PDB entry 7Q9S | X-ray diffraction, 1.85 A resolution | chains BBB and DDD

[Chain BBB]
Name: Retinal rod rhodopsin-sensitive cGMP 3', 5'-cyclic phosphodiesterase subunit delta
Source organism: Homo sapiens
Reference sequence: O43924 (PDE6D_HUMAN); residue numbers follow UniProt; this construct covers 1-150
Amino-acid sequence (150 residues; row label = number of the first residue in the row):
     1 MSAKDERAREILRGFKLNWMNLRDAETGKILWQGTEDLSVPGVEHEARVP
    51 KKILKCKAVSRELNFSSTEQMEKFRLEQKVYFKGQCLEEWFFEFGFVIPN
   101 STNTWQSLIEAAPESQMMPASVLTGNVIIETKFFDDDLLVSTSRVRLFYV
Not modelled in the structure: 1
Ligand contacts:
  - 9TI (2-methyl-3-(1H-pyrazol-5-yl)imidazo[1,2-a]pyridine): Met20, Asn21, Leu22, Trp32, Arg61, Glu62, Leu63, Gln78, Phe92, Trp105, Gln106, Ser107
  - farnesyl (FAR): Met20, Leu22, Trp32, Leu38, Ala47, Ile53, Arg61, Leu63, Leu76, Gln78, Ile129, Thr131, Leu147, Tyr149
Curated features (UniProtKB/Swiss-Prot):
  - region: Arg144 to Val150 (Required for association with membranes)
What the authors report for this chain:
  - binding site for 9TI: Arg61, Gln78, Trp105

[Chain DDD]
Name: KRas
Amino-acid sequence (13 residues; numbered -7 to 6; 1 number in that range is skipped by the numbering (no residue carries it; nothing is unmodelled there); the number before each row is that of its first residue; numbers below 1 keep their minus sign (Asp-7 is residue -7)):
    -7 DGKKKKKKSKTK
     6 X
Not modelled in the structure: -7 to 0
Glycans and other covalent adducts: covalent link Lys4-CMT_6; farnesyl (FAR) linked to CMT_6
Modified residues: CMT (O-methylcysteine) at position 6

[How chain BBB and chain DDD interact]
Pairs across the interface - 21 pairs, chain BBB then chain DDD:
  Leu54(BBB) - CMT_6(DDD)
  Glu88(BBB) - Thr3(DDD)  hydrogen bond
  Glu88(BBB) - Lys4(DDD)  hydrogen bond (side chain-backbone)
  Trp90(BBB) - Ser1(DDD)
  Trp90(BBB) - Lys2(DDD)
  Trp90(BBB) - Thr3(DDD)
  Ile109(BBB) - Thr3(DDD)
  Glu110(BBB) - Lys2(DDD)
  Glu110(BBB) - Thr3(DDD)  hydrogen bond (backbone-backbone)
  Ala111(BBB) - Lys2(DDD)
  Ala111(BBB) - Thr3(DDD)
  Ala112(BBB) - Lys2(DDD)
  Ala112(BBB) - Thr3(DDD)  hydrogen bond (backbone-backbone)
  Ala112(BBB) - Lys4(DDD)
  Pro113(BBB) - Lys2(DDD)
  Gln116(BBB) - Lys4(DDD)
  Met117(BBB) - Thr3(DDD)
  Met117(BBB) - Lys4(DDD)
  Met117(BBB) - CMT_6(DDD)
  Met118(BBB) - Lys4(DDD)  hydrogen bond (backbone-backbone)
  Tyr149(BBB) - CMT_6(DDD)  hydrogen bond (side chain-backbone)
Also at the interface, not in a pair above, chain BBB (18 interface residues in all): Ile53, Val80, Leu87, Leu123, Ile129, Leu147

[Overview]
The interface between chain BBB and chain DDD involves 18 residues on one side and 5 on the other, with 6
hydrogen bonds. Polar contacts include Glu88(BBB)-Thr3(DDD), Glu88(BBB)-Lys4(DDD) and Tyr149(BBB)-CMT_6(DDD).
Bound to chain BBB: compound 9TI and farnesyl. Covalently linked farnesyl: at CMT_6(DDD). From the paper: a
binding site for 9TI at Arg61(BBB), Gln78(BBB) and Trp105(BBB).
Chain BBB is Retinal rod rhodopsin-sensitive cGMP 3', 5'-cyclic phosphodiesterase subunit delta (Homo sapiens)
and chain DDD is KRas; the structure, Crystal structure of PDE6D KRas peptide complex with Compound-1, was
determined by X-ray diffraction together with 7QF9, 7Q9U, 7QJK, 7Q9Q and 7Q9R from the same study.
